7T8M - chains A and B of the 4 polymer chains in the assembly; structure by X-ray diffraction, 1.60 A resolution.

== Chain A (and B) ==
Name: 3C-like proteinase
Organism: Severe acute respiratory syndrome coronavirus 2
Notes: EC 3.4.22.69; chain B of this document is another copy of the same molecule, construct and numbering; everything in this record applies to it too
UniProtKB: P0DTD1 (R1AB_SARS2); residues 1-306 here correspond to UniProt positions 3264-3569 (UniProt number = residue number + 3263)
Sequence (306 residues; numbered 1 to 306; the number before each row is that of its first residue):
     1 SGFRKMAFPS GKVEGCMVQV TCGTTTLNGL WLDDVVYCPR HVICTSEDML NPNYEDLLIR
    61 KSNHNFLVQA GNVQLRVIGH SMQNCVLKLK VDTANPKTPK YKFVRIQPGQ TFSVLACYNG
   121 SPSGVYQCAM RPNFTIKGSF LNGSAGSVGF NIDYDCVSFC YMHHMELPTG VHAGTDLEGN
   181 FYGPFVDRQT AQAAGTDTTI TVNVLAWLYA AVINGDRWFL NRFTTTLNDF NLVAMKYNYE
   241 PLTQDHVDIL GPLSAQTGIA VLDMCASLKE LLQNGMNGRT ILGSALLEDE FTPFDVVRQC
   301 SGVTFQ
Disordered / not traced: 306
Construct notes: engineered mutation Ala145 (Cys3408 in P0DTD1)
Curated features (UniProtKB/Swiss-Prot):
  - active site: His41 (For 3CL-PRO activity)
  - site: Gln306 (Cleavage)
  - cross-link (Glycyl lysine isopeptide (Lys-Gly)): Lys5 (interchain with G-Cter in ubiquitin), Lys90 (interchain with G-Cter in ubiquitin)
Reported in the primary citation:
  - conformationally variable residues (loop rearrangement): Asp187 to Gln192
  - binding site for Nonstructural protein 5/6: His163

== Interface between chain A and chain B ==
Contacting residue pairs - 86 pairs, chain A then chain B:
  Ser1(A) with Gly138(B); Ser139(B); Phe140(B), hydrogen bond (backbone-backbone); Glu166(B), hydrogen bond; Gly170(B); His172(B), hydrogen bond (backbone-side chain)
  Gly2(A) with Gly138(B); Ser139(B), hydrogen bond (backbone-side chain)
  Arg4(A) with Tyr126(B); Gln127(B), hydrogen bond (side chain-backbone); Cys128(B); Lys137(B), hydrogen bond (side chain-backbone); Ser139(B); Glu290(B), salt bridge
  Lys5(A) with Tyr126(B)
  Met6(A) with Gly124(B); Val125(B); Tyr126(B), hydrophobic; Ser139(B)
  Ala7(A) with Gly124(B); Val125(B), hydrogen bond (backbone-backbone)
  Phe8(A) with Val125(B)
  Pro9(A) with Ser10(B); Glu14(B); Pro122(B), hydrophobic; Ser123(B)
  Ser10(A) with Pro9(B); Ser10(B), hydrogen bond (side chain-backbone); Glu14(B), hydrogen bond (backbone-side chain)
  Gly11(A) with Gly11(B); Glu14(B), hydrogen bond (backbone-side chain)
  Glu14(A) with Pro9(B); Ser10(B), hydrogen bond (side chain-backbone); Gly11(B), hydrogen bond (side chain-backbone)
  Leu115(A) with Pro9(B), hydrophobic
  Pro122(A) with Pro9(B), hydrophobic
  Ser123(A) with Pro9(B); Arg298(B), hydrogen bond (backbone-side chain)
  Gly124(A) with Met6(B); Ala7(B); Pro9(B); Arg298(B)
  Val125(A) with Met6(B); Ala7(B), hydrogen bond (backbone-backbone); Phe8(B); Val125(B), hydrophobic
  Tyr126(A) with Arg4(B); Lys5(B); Met6(B), hydrophobic
  Gln127(A) with Arg4(B), hydrogen bond (backbone-side chain)
  Lys137(A) with Arg4(B), hydrogen bond (backbone-side chain)
  Gly138(A) with Ser1(B); Gly2(B)
  Ser139(A) with Ser1(B); Gly2(B); Phe3(B); Arg4(B); Met6(B); Gln299(B), hydrogen bond
  Phe140(A) with Ser1(B), hydrogen bond (backbone-backbone)
  Leu141(A) with Gln299(B); Ser301(B)
  Glu166(A) with Ser1(B), hydrogen bond
  Gly170(A) with Ser1(B)
  His172(A) with Ser1(B)
  Gly283(A) with Leu286(B)
  Ala285(A) with Ala285(B), hydrophobic; Leu286(B), hydrophobic
  Leu286(A) with Thr280(B); Gly283(B); Ala285(B), hydrophobic
  Glu290(A) with Arg4(B), salt bridge
  Arg298(A) with Ser123(B)
  Gln299(A) with Ser139(B), hydrogen bond; Leu141(B)
  Cys300(A) with Leu141(B)
  Ser301(A) with Leu141(B)
  Gly302(A) with Tyr118(B); Ser123(B); Leu141(B)
  Val303(A) with Ser123(B), hydrogen bond (backbone-side chain)
  Thr304(A) with Tyr118(B); Ser121(B); Pro122(B)
  Phe305(A) with Pro122(B), hydrogen bond (backbone-backbone); Ser123(B)
Interface residues without a listed pair, chain A (42 interface residues in all): Phe3, Cys128, Thr280, Ser284
Interface residues without a listed pair, chain B (41 interface residues in all): Lys12, Leu115, Ser284, Cys300

== Overview ==
The interface between chain A and chain B involves 42 residues on one side and 41 on the other, with 22
hydrogen bonds and 2 salt bridges. Polar pairs include Arg4(A)-Glu290(B), Ser1(A)-Glu166(B) and
Ser1(A)-His172(B). The paper reports a binding site for Nonstructural protein 5/6 at His163(A); conformational
variability at Asp187(A).
Chain A and chain B are both 3C-like proteinase (Severe acute respiratory syndrome coronavirus 2); the
structure, Co-crystal structure of SARS-CoV-2 Mpro C145A with substrate peptide 5/6, was determined by X-ray
diffraction together with 7MB4, 7MB5, 7MB6, 7MB7, 7MB8, 7MB9 and 8 further entries from the same study.
